Entry 9G8Q (electron microscopy, 4.10 A resolution (low resolution: residue-level contacts below are approximate; hydrogen-bond / salt-bridge calls are withheld)); this record covers chains B and D of the 4 polymer chains in the assembly.

# Chain B
Name: Superkiller complex protein 3
From: Homo sapiens
UniProtKB: Q6PGP7 (SKI3_HUMAN); numbering as in UniProt (aligned over 1-1564)
Sequence (1568 residues; each row starts with the number of its first residue; numbers below 1 keep their minus sign (Gly-3 is residue -3)):
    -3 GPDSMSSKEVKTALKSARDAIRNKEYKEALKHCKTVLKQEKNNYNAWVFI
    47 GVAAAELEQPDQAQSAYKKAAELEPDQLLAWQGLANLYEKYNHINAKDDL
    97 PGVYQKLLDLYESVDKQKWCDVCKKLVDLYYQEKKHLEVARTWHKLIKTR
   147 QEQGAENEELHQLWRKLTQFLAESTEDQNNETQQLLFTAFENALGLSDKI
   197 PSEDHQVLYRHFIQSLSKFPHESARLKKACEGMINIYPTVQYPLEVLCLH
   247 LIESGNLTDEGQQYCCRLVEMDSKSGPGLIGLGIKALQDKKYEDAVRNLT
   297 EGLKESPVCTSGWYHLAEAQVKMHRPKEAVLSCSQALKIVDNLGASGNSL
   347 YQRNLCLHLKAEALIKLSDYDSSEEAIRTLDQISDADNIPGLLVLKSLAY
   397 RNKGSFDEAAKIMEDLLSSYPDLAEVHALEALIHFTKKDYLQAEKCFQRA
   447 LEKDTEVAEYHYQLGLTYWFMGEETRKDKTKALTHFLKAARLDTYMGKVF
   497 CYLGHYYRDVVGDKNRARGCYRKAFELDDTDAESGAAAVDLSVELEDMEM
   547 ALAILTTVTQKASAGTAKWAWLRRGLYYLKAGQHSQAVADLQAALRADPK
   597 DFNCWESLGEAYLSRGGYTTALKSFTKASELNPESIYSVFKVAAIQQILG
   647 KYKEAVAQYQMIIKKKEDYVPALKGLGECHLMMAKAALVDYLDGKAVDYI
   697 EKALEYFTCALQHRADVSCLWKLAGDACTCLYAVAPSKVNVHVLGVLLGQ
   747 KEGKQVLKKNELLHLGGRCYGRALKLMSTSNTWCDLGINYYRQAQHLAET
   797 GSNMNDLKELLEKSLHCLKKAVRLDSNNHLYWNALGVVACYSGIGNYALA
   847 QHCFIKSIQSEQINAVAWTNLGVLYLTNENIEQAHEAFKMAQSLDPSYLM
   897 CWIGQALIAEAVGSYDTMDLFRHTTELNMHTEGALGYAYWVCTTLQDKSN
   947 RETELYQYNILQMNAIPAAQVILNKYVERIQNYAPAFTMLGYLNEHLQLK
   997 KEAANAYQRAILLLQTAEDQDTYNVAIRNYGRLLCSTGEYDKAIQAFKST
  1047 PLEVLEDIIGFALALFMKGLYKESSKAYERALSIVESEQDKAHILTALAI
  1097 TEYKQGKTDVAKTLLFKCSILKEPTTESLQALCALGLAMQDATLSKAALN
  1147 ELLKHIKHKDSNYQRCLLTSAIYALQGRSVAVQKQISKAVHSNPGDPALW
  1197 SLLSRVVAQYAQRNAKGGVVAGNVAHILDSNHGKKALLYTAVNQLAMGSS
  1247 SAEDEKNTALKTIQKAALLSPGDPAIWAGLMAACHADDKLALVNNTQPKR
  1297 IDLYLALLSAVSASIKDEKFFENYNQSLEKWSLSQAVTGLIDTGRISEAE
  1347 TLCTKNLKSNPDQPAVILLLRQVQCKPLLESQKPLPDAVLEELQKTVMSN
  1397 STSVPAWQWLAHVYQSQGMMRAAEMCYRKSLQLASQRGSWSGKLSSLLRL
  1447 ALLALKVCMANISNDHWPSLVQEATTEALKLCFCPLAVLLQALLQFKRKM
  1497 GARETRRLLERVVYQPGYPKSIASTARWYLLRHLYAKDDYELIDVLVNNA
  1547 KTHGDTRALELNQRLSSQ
Not modelled in the structure: -3 to 630
Differences from the reference sequence: expression tag (-3 to 0)
Curated features (UniProtKB/Swiss-Prot):
  - modified residue: Ser2 (N-acetylserine)
  - natural variant: Gly251 (G251R: In THES1), Asn860 to Glu878 (deletion: Found in a THES1 patient), Ala1077 (A1077D: Found in a THES1 patient), Pro1270 (P1270A: Found in a THES1 patient), Asp1283 (D1283N: In THES1), Leu1485 (L1485R: Found in a THES1 patient), Leu1505 (L1505S: In THES1)

# Chain D
Name: WD repeat-containing protein 61
From: Homo sapiens
UniProtKB: Q9GZS3 (WDR61_HUMAN); residues 1-305 here = UniProt positions 1-305
Sequence (305 residues; each row starts with the number of its first residue):
     1 MTNQYGILFKQEQAHDDAIWSVAWGTNKKENSETVVTGSLDDLVKVWKWR
    51 DERLDLQWSLEGHQLGVVSVDISHTLPIAASSSLDAHIRLWDLENGKQIK
   101 SIDAGPVDAWTLAFSPDSQYLATGTHVGKVNIFGVESGKKEYSLDTRGKF
   151 ILSIAYSPDGKYLASGAIDGIINIFDIATGKLLHTLEGHAMPIRSLTFSP
   201 DSQLLVTASDDGYIKIYDVQHANLAGTLSGHASWVLNVAFCPDDTHFVSS
   251 SSDKSVKVWDVGTRTCVHTFFDHQDQVWGVKYNGNGSKIVSVGDDQEIHI
   301 YDCPI
Curated features (UniProtKB/Swiss-Prot):
  - modified residue: Met1 (N-acetylmethionine), Thr2 (N-acetylthreonine)

# How chain B and chain D interact
Pairs across the interface (23; chain B residue first):
  Lys1180(B) - Asp17(D)
  Lys1180(B) - Leu40(D)
  Lys1180(B) - Asp41(D)
  Ser1183(B) - Trp20(D)
  Ser1183(B) - Leu40(D)
  Lys1184(B) - Ala18(D)
  Lys1184(B) - Trp20(D)
  Lys1184(B) - Asp294(D)
  His1187(B) - Trp20(D)
  His1187(B) - Trp278(D)
  Ser1188(B) - Arg194(D)
  Trp1196(B) - Leu84(D)
  Trp1196(B) - Pro106(D)
  Asn1210(B) - Gln64(D)
  Lys1212(B) - Gln64(D)
  Lys1212(B) - His87(D)
  Gly1213(B) - Leu65(D)
  Val1216(B) - Leu84(D)
  Val1216(B) - Ala86(D)
  Val1216(B) - Pro106(D)
  Val1220(B) - Pro106(D)
  Ile1223(B) - Val107(D)
  Leu1224(B) - His126(D)
Other interface residues (no listed pair), chain B (15 interface residues in all): Val1186, Pro1190
Other interface residues (no listed pair), chain D (19 interface residues in all): Asp85, Trp110, Trp234

# Overview
15 residues of chain B face 19 of chain D across their interface.
Chain B is Superkiller complex protein 3 and chain D is WD repeat-containing protein 61, both from Homo
sapiens; the structure, 40S-bound human SKI238 complex in the open state (Gatekeeping module), was determined
by electron microscopy together with 9G8N, 9G8P and 9G8R from the same study.
